2AK5 - chains B and D of the 3 polymer chains in the assembly; structure by X-ray diffraction, 1.85 A resolution.

[Chain B]
Protein: Rho guanine nucleotide exchange factor 7
Source organism: Rattus norvegicus
Notes: fragment: beta-pix SH3A
UniProt: O55043 (ARHG7_RAT); residue numbers follow UniProt; this construct covers 5-66
Chain sequence (64 residues; each row starts with the number of its first residue):
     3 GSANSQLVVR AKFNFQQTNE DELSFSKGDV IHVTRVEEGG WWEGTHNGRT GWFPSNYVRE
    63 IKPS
Construct notes: cloning artifact (3-4)
Swiss-Prot annotation at these positions:
  - modified residue: Ser7 (Phosphoserine)

[Chain D]
Protein: 8-residue peptide from a signal transduction protein CBL-B
UniProt: Q13191 (CBLB_HUMAN); residue numbers follow UniProt; this construct covers 904-911
Chain sequence (8 residues; numbered 904 to 911; the number before each row is that of its first residue):
   904 RPPKPRPR

[How chain B and chain D interact]
Pairs across the interface (15):
  Phe15(B) with Pro906(D)
  Asp23(B) with Arg911(D), salt bridge
  Glu24(B) with Arg911(D), salt bridge
  Gly41(B) with Arg909(D)
  Gly42(B) with Arg909(D)
  Trp43(B) with Pro908(D), hydrophobic; Arg909(D), hydrogen bond (side chain-backbone); Pro910(D); Arg911(D)
  Trp54(B) with Arg911(D)
  Asn58(B) with Pro906(D); Lys907(D), hydrogen bond (side chain-backbone)
  Tyr59(B) with Pro905(D); Pro906(D), hydrogen bond (side chain-backbone); Pro908(D)
Also at the interface, not in a pair above, chain B (11 interface residues in all): Asn21, Pro56

[In short]
11 residues of chain B and 7 residues of chain D are in contact, with 3 hydrogen bonds and 2 salt bridges.
Among the polar pairs are Asp23(B)-Arg911(D), Glu24(B)-Arg911(D) and Trp43(B)-Arg909(D).
Here chain B is Rho guanine nucleotide exchange factor 7 (Rattus norvegicus) and chain D is an 8-residue
peptide from a signal transduction protein CBL-B. Entry 2AK5 (beta PIX-SH3 complexed with a Cbl-b peptide) was
determined by X-ray diffraction, deposited together with 2BZ8.
